PDB entry 5XVO | X-ray diffraction, 3.10 A resolution | chains A and Q of the 10 polymer chains in the assembly

Chain A:
Molecule: CRISPR-associated endonuclease Cas1
Source organism: Enterococcus faecalis TX0027
Notes: EC 3.1.-.-
UniProt: E6GPD7 (E6GPD7_ENTFL); residues 1-288 here = UniProt positions 1-288
Chain sequence (288 residues; numbered 1 to 288; the number before each row is that of its first residue):
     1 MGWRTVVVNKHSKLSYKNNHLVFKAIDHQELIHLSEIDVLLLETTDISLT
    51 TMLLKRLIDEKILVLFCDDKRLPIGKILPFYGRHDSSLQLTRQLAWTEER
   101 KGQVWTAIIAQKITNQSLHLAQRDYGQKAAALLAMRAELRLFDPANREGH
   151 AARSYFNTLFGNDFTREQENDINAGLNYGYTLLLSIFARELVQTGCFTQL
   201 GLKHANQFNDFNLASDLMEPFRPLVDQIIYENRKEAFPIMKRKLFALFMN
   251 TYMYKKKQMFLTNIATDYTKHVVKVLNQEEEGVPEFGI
Reported in the primary citation:
  - binding site for the 46-nt DNA strand (chain Q): Ala-145 to Leu-159, Phe-208, Lys-256, Lys-257, Gln-258
  - binding site for the 69-nt DNA strand: Ala-145 to Leu-159, Lys-203 to Asp-210
  - conformationally variable residues (loop rearrangement): Lys-203 to Asp-210
  - specificity-determining residues: Phe-208
  - catalytic residues: His-204
  - specificity-determining residues: Phe-208 (proposed by the authors, not directly observed)
  - catalytic residues: Glu-148, Glu-219 (proposed by the authors, not directly observed)

Chain Q:
Molecule: 46-nt DNA strand
Sequence (46 nucleotides; row label = number of the first residue in the row):
     1 CCGAGGTTTTGGTACCATTCTAAACAACATGACTCTAAAACCTCGG

Chain A / chain Q interface:
Pairs across the interface - 8 pairs, chain A then chain Q:
  Arg-83(A) / DT34(Q)  salt bridge to the phosphate
  Arg-83(A) / DC35(Q)  phosphate contact
  His-84(A) / DC35(Q)  salt bridge to the phosphate
  His-84(A) / DT36(Q)  base contact
  Gln-193(A) / DT34(Q)  hydrogen bond to the phosphate
  Lys-270(A) / DC33(Q)  phosphate contact
  Lys-270(A) / DT34(Q)  salt bridge to the phosphate
  Lys-274(A) / DC33(Q)  salt bridge to the phosphate
Interface residues without a listed pair, chain A (7 interface residues in all): Lys-61, Gly-82

Summary:
7 residues of chain A and 4 residues of chain Q are in contact, with 1 hydrogen bond and 4 salt bridges. Polar
contacts include Gln-193(A)/DT34(Q), Arg-83(A)/DT34(Q) and His-84(A)/DC35(Q). From the paper: catalytic
residues His-204(A), Glu-148(A) and Glu-219(A); a binding site for the 46-nt DNA strand (chain Q) at
Ala-145(A), Phe-208(A) and Lys-256(A) among others.
Here chain A is CRISPR-associated endonuclease Cas1 (Enterococcus faecalis TX0027) and chain Q is a 46-nt DNA
strand. Entry 5XVO (E. fae Cas1-Cas2/prespacer/target ternary complex revealing DNA sampling and
half-integration states) was determined by X-ray diffraction, deposited together with 5XVN and 5XVP.
